Entry 3WWF (X-ray diffraction, 1.60 A resolution); this record covers chains A and C of the 3 polymer chains in the assembly.

== Chain A (and C) ==
Name: pizza2sr-pb protein
Notes: chain C of this document is another copy of the same molecule, construct and numbering; everything in this record applies to it too
Sequence (90 residues; each row starts with the number of its first residue; numbers below 1 keep their minus sign (Gly-4 is residue -4)):
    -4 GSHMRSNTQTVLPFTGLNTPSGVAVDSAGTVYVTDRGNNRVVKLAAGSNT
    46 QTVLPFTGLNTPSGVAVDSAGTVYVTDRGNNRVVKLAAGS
Unresolved in the structure: -4 to 1, 84-85

== Interface between chain A and chain C ==
Residue-residue contacts - 39 pairs, chain A then chain C:
  Asn2(A) - Pro50(C)
  Thr3(A) - Leu81(C)
  Gln4(A) - Phe51(C)
  Gln4(A) - Thr52(C)  hydrogen bond (side chain-backbone)
  Gln4(A) - Arg77(C)
  Gln4(A) - Lys80(C)
  Gln4(A) - Leu81(C)
  Thr5(A) - Val78(C)
  Thr5(A) - Val79(C)
  Thr5(A) - Lys80(C)  hydrogen bond (backbone-backbone)
  Val6(A) - Arg77(C)
  Val6(A) - Val78(C)
  Leu7(A) - Val78(C)  hydrogen bond (backbone-backbone)
  Leu7(A) - Lys80(C)
  Phe9(A) - Val78(C)  hydrophobic
  Leu12(A) - Asn76(C)
  Leu12(A) - Val78(C)  hydrophobic
  Asn13(A) - Asn76(C)
  Thr14(A) - Arg73(C)
  Thr14(A) - Asn76(C)  hydrogen bond (backbone-side chain)
  Pro15(A) - Ser58(C)  hydrogen bond (backbone-side chain)
  Pro15(A) - Thr71(C)
  Pro15(A) - Arg73(C)
  Pro15(A) - Asn76(C)
  Ser16(A) - Ser58(C)
  Ser16(A) - Thr71(C)
  Gly17(A) - Thr71(C)
  Val18(A) - Gly59(C)
  Val18(A) - Val60(C)
  Val18(A) - Ala61(C)
  Val18(A) - Tyr69(C)
  Val18(A) - Thr71(C)
  Ala19(A) - Ala61(C)  hydrophobic
  Val20(A) - Ala61(C)
  Val20(A) - Asp63(C)
  Val20(A) - Tyr69(C)  hydrophobic
  Val26(A) - Tyr69(C)  hydrophobic
  Val28(A) - Val78(C)  hydrophobic
  Arg31(A) - Arg73(C)
Interface residues without a listed pair, chain A (20 interface residues in all): Ser22
Interface residues without a listed pair, chain C (19 interface residues in all): Ser64, Asp72

== Summary ==
20 residues of chain A and 19 residues of chain C are in contact; the contacts include 5 hydrogen bonds. Polar
contacts include Gln4(A)-Thr52(C), Thr14(A)-Asn76(C) and Pro15(A)-Ser58(C).
Chain A and chain C are both pizza2sr-pb protein; the structure, Crystal structure of the computationally
designed Pizza2-SR protein, was determined by X-ray diffraction together with 3WW7, 3WW8, 3WW9, 3WWA and 3WWB
from the same study.
